Entry 6L4T (electron microscopy, 2.60 A resolution); this record covers chains 8 and 10 of the 10 polymer chains in the assembly.

== Chain 8 ==
Protein: Fucoxanthin chlorophyll a/c-binding protein Lhcr4
From: Chaetoceros gracilis
Chain sequence (270 residues; each row starts with the number of its first residue):
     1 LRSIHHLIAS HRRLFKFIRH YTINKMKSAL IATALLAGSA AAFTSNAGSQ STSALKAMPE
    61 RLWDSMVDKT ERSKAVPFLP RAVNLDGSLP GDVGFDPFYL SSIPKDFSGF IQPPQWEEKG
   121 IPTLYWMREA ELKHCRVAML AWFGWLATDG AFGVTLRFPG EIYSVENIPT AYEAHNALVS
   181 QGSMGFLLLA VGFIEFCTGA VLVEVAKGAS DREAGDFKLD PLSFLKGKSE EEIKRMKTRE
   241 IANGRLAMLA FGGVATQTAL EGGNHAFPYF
Unresolved in the structure: 1-57

== Chain 10 ==
Protein: Fucoxanthin chlorophyll a/c-binding protein Lhcr3
From: Chaetoceros gracilis
Chain sequence (207 residues; numbered 1 to 207; the number before each row is that of its first residue):
     1 MKSVAILAAL FGSATAFVPS QVSRTAASTS VKASLADMVG AEGPEPIPFA PSKTSKNFDP
    61 VGFAERSPEW LPWYREAELK HGRAAMLATV GFVVPEFIRV PGEQFSFEAI PKVIDAHDAL
   121 PESMIQIFGW ISFLEACTFP AMAGLGGKYD RKPGDFSFDP LGLYPTDPEK QKQMQLAELK
   181 NGRLAMIAIG GMVTGAAVTG HGFPYLP
Unresolved in the structure: 1-37, 207

== Chain 8 / chain 10 interface ==
Contacting residue pairs (28; chain 8 residue first):
  Arg61(8) - Ala143(10)  hydrogen bond (side chain-backbone)
  Arg61(8) - Lys148(10)
  Trp63(8) - Pro140(10)  hydrogen bond (side chain-backbone)
  Trp63(8) - Ala143(10)
  Trp63(8) - Lys148(10)
  Trp63(8) - Tyr149(10)  hydrophobic
  Asp64(8) - Lys148(10)  salt bridge
  Lys69(8) - Lys148(10)  hydrogen bond (side chain-backbone)
  Lys69(8) - Tyr149(10)
  Arg72(8) - Tyr149(10)
  Arg72(8) - Asp150(10)  salt bridge
  Arg72(8) - Arg151(10)
  Arg72(8) - Ser157(10)
  Pro77(8) - Ser157(10)
  Phe78(8) - Cys137(10)
  Phe78(8) - Thr138(10)
  Phe78(8) - Tyr149(10)  hydrogen bond (backbone-side chain)
  Phe78(8) - Arg151(10)
  Phe78(8) - Phe156(10)
  Leu79(8) - Cys137(10)
  Leu79(8) - Pro140(10)  hydrophobic
  Leu79(8) - Ala141(10)
  Pro80(8) - Tyr149(10)
  Pro97(8) - Cys137(10)  hydrophobic
  Pro97(8) - Pro140(10)
  Phe98(8) - Ala136(10)
  Phe98(8) - Cys137(10)  hydrophobic
  Tyr99(8) - Pro140(10)  hydrophobic
Interface residues without a listed pair, chain 10 (14 interface residues in all): Gly144, Asp155

== Summary ==
The interface between chain 8 and chain 10 involves 12 residues on one side and 14 on the other; the contacts
include 4 hydrogen bonds and 2 salt bridges. Polar pairs include Asp64(8)-Lys148(10), Arg72(8)-Asp150(10) and
Arg61(8)-Ala143(10).
Chain 8 is Fucoxanthin chlorophyll a/c-binding protein Lhcr4 and chain 10 is Fucoxanthin chlorophyll
a/c-binding protein Lhcr3, both from Chaetoceros gracilis; the structure, Structure of the peripheral FCPI
from diatom, was determined by electron microscopy together with 6L4U from the same study.
